Entry 7YMD (electron microscopy, 4.18 A resolution (low resolution: residue-level contacts below are approximate; hydrogen-bond / salt-bridge calls are withheld)); this record covers chains B and C of the 3 polymer chains in the assembly.

== Chain B ==
Molecule: Non-structural maintenance of chromosomes element 1
From: Saccharomyces cerevisiae S288C
Notes: EC 2.3.2.27
Reference sequence: Q07913 (NSE1_YEAST); numbering as in UniProt (aligned over 1-336)
Sequence (336 residues; each row starts with the number of its first residue):
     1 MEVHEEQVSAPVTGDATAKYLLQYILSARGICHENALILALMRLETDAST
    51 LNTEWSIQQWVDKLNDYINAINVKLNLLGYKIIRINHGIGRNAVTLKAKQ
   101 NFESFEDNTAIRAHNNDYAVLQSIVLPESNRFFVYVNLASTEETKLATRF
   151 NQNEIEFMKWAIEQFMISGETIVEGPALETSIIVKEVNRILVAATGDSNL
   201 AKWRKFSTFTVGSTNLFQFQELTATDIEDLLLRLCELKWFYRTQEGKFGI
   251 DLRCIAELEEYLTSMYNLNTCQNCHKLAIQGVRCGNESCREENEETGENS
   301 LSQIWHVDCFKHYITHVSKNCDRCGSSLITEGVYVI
Unresolved in the structure: 1-10, 104-107
Curated features (UniProtKB/Swiss-Prot):
  - zinc finger: L268 to S327 (RING-type)

== Chain C ==
Molecule: Non-structural maintenance of chromosome element 3
From: Saccharomyces cerevisiae S288C
Reference sequence: Q05541 (NSE3_YEAST); residues 1-303 here = UniProt positions 1-303
Sequence (303 residues; row label = number of the first residue in the row):
     1 MSSIDNDSDVDLTEDLAVAKIVKENPVARKMVRYILSRGESQNSIITRNK
    51 LQSVIHEAAREENIAKPSFSKMFMDINAILYNVYGFELQGLPSKNNMNAG
   101 GNGSNSNTNKSMPEPLGHRAQKFILLNNVPHSKNFDDFKILQSAHTYEEL
   151 IVTGEYIGDDIASGTSNTLESKLSTDRDLVYKGVLSVILCIVFFSKNNIL
   201 HQELIKFLETFGIPSDGSKIAILNITIEDLIKSLEKREYIVRLEEKSDTD
   251 GEVISYRIGRRTQAELGLESLEKLVQEIMGLEKEQTKSLHDDIIKSIGDS
   301 YSI
Unresolved in the structure: 1-6, 100-111

== Interface between chain B and chain C ==
Pairs across the interface - 87 pairs, chain B then chain C:
  P11(B) - D11(C)
  P11(B) - E14(C)
  D15(B) - N82(C)
  K19(B) - Y81(C)
  K19(B) - V129(C)
  Y20(B) - V129(C)
  Y20(B) - P130(C)
  L22(B) - V83(C)
  L22(B) - Y84(C)
  Q23(B) - F86(C)
  Q23(B) - N127(C)
  Y24(B) - F138(C)
  Y24(B) - Q142(C)
  L26(B) - Y84(C)
  S27(B) - K172(C)
  S27(B) - S174(C)
  R29(B) - T175(C)
  I31(B) - E170(C)
  C32(B) - E170(C)
  H33(B) - E170(C)
  A36(B) - E170(C)
  L39(B) - F138(C)
  R43(B) - N134(C)
  R43(B) - F135(C)
  R43(B) - F138(C)
  L44(B) - F135(C)
  D47(B) - N134(C)
  K74(B) - D15(C)
  K74(B) - N82(C)
  L77(B) - V22(C)
  L77(B) - R29(C)
  L78(B) - R29(C)
  L78(B) - R33(C)
  L78(B) - I79(C)
  L78(B) - V83(C)
  L78(B) - Y84(C)
  G79(B) - R29(C)
  G79(B) - R33(C)
  Y80(B) - R33(C)
  Y80(B) - Y84(C)
  H87(B) - L169(C)
  A98(B) - T168(C)
  K99(B) - E149(C)
  F102(B) - H145(C)
  E103(B) - F138(C)
  E103(B) - L141(C)
  R112(B) - L141(C)
  R112(B) - H145(C)
  R112(B) - E148(C)
  H114(B) - L141(C)
  H114(B) - H145(C)
  N115(B) - H145(C)
  F132(B) - L169(C)
  Y135(B) - Y84(C)
  A139(B) - R33(C)
  E142(B) - R33(C)
  T144(B) - K30(C)
  T144(B) - R33(C)
  T144(B) - Y34(C)
  K145(B) - S37(C)
  E228(B) - D159(C)
  L232(B) - I157(C)
  L232(B) - G158(C)
  C235(B) - G164(C)
  E236(B) - Y156(C)
  E236(B) - S174(C)
  E236(B) - T175(C)
  E236(B) - D176(C)
  E236(B) - R177(C)
  L237(B) - T175(C)
  K238(B) - N167(C)
  K238(B) - T168(C)
  K238(B) - L169(C)
  K238(B) - E170(C)
  R242(B) - G158(C)
  R242(B) - D159(C)
  R242(B) - I161(C)
  R242(B) - A162(C)
  R242(B) - S163(C)
  R242(B) - G164(C)
  R242(B) - T165(C)
  T243(B) - A162(C)
  T243(B) - S163(C)
  Q244(B) - A162(C)
  Q244(B) - S163(C)
  E245(B) - A162(C)
  G246(B) - A162(C)
Also at the interface, not in a pair above, chain B (54 interface residues in all): V12, L75, Y118, R149, F217, R233
Also at the interface, not in a pair above, chain C (55 interface residues in all): V10, A19, V32, S41, G85, H131, S132, D137, K139, A144, T146

== Summary ==
Chain B and chain C form an interface of 54 and 55 residues respectively.
Here chain B is Non-structural maintenance of chromosomes element 1 and chain C is Non-structural maintenance
of chromosome element 3, both from Saccharomyces cerevisiae S288C. Entry 7YMD (Cryo-EM structure of Nse1/3/4)
was determined by electron microscopy, deposited together with 7YLM, 7YQH, 8HQS, 8I13, 8I21, 8I4U and 6
further entries.
